PDB entry 6H9C | electron microscopy, 3.74 A resolution | chains G and L of the 32 polymer chains in the assembly

Chain G:
Protein: VP4
Organism: Haloarcula californiae ATCC 33799
UniProtKB: A0A1C7A3R2 (A0A1C7A3R2_9VIRU); residues 1-232 here = UniProt positions 1-232
Amino-acid sequence (232 residues; each row starts with the number of its first residue):
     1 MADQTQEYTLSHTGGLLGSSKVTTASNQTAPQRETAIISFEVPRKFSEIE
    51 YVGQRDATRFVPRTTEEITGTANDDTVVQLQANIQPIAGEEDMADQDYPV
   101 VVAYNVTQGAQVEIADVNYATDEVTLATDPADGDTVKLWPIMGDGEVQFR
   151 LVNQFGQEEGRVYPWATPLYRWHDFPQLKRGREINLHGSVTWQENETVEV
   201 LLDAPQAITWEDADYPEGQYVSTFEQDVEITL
Not modelled in the structure: 1-3

Chain L:
Protein: VP7
Organism: Haloarcula californiae ATCC 33799
UniProtKB: A0A1C7A3R1 (A0A1C7A3R1_9VIRU); residues 1-184 here = UniProt positions 1-184
Amino-acid sequence (184 residues; each row starts with the number of its first residue):
     1 MGNIGNLSAEKQISLYDGQPFISEQDVAAGDPNTPALTIEGPDGYVIAVD
    51 AGTPIAPEFRDSNGEKLDPSTRVIVQKCDRQGNPLGDGIIFNDTLGRFNY
   101 NKMRTDPDYMRKTAKSLMVDEREIVKVFVDVPDGANGYDAERSRFTLGDD
   151 TSDFGKAVEIVDHDDLTEGETQAVKSASQRSGGA
Not modelled in the structure: 1-7, 175-184

How chain G and chain L interact:
Residue-residue contacts (27):
  Gln4(G) - Asp87(L)
  Gln6(G) - Asp87(L)
  Tyr8(G) - Ile89(L)
  Tyr8(G) - Asn92(L)
  Thr9(G) - Arg72(L)  hydrogen bond (backbone-side chain)
  Thr9(G) - Asn92(L)  hydrogen bond (side chain-backbone)
  His12(G) - Ser70(L)  hydrogen bond
  Gly15(G) - Arg72(L)
  Leu16(G) - Arg72(L)
  Leu16(G) - Asn92(L)
  Arg59(G) - Gly96(L)  hydrogen bond (side chain-backbone)
  Arg59(G) - Arg97(L)
  Leu178(G) - Arg97(L)
  Leu178(G) - Tyr109(L)
  Leu178(G) - Arg111(L)
  Lys179(G) - Asp106(L)  salt bridge
  Lys179(G) - Asp108(L)
  Lys179(G) - Tyr109(L)
  Arg180(G) - Asp108(L)  salt bridge
  Gly218(G) - Asp68(L)
  Gln219(G) - Asp133(L)  hydrogen bond
  Gln219(G) - Gly134(L)  hydrogen bond (side chain-backbone)
  Tyr220(G) - Ser70(L)
  Tyr220(G) - Asp133(L)  hydrogen bond
  Glu225(G) - Pro69(L)
  Glu225(G) - Thr94(L)  hydrogen bond
  Glu225(G) - Arg97(L)  salt bridge
Also at the interface, not in a pair above, chain G (18 interface residues in all): Ser11, Asp97, Glu217
Also at the interface, not in a pair above, chain L (21 interface residues in all): Gly86, Asp93, Asn99, Lys115, Pro132

In short:
The interface between chain G and chain L involves 18 residues on one side and 21 on the other; the contacts
include 8 hydrogen bonds and 3 salt bridges. Among the polar pairs are Lys179(G)-Asp106(L),
Arg180(G)-Asp108(L) and Glu225(G)-Arg97(L).
Here chain G is VP4 and chain L is VP7, both from Haloarcula californiae ATCC 33799. Entry 6H9C (Cryo-EM
structure of archaeal extremophilic internal membrane-containing Haloarcula californiae icosahedral virus 1
(HCIV-1) at 3.74 Angstroms ...) was determined by electron microscopy (same publication as 6H82).
